PDB entry 6ERG | X-ray diffraction, 2.90 A resolution | chains B and H of the 5 polymer chains in the assembly

[Chain B]
Molecule: X-ray repair cross-complementing protein 5
From: Homo sapiens
Notes: EC 3.6.4.-
UniProt: P13010 (XRCC5_HUMAN); numbering as in UniProt (aligned over 2-555)
Sequence (572 residues; each row starts with the number of its first residue; numbers below 1 keep their minus sign (Met-16 is residue -16)):
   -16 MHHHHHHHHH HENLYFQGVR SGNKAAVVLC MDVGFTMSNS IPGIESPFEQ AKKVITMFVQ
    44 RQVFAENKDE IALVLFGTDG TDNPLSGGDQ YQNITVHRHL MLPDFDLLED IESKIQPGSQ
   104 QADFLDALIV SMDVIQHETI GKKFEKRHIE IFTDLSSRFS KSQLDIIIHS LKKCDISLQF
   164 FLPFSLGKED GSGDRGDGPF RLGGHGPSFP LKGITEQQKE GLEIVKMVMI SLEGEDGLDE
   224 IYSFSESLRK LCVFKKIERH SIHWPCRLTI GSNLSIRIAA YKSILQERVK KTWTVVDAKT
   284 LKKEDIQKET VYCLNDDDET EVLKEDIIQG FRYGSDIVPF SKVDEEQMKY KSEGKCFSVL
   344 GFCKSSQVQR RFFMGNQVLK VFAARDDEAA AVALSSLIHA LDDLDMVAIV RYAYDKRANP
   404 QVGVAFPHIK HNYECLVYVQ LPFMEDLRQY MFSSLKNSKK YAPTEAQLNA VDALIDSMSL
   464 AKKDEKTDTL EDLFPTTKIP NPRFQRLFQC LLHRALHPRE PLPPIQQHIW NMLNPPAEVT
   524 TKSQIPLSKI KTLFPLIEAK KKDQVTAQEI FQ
Not modelled in the structure: 171-194, 298-301, 543-555
Differences from the reference sequence: initiating methionine (-16); expression tag (-15 to 1)
UniProt features mapped onto this chain:
  - region: Leu138 to Leu165 (Leucine-zipper)
  - modified residue: Lys144 (N6-acetyllysine), Ser255 (Phosphoserine), Ser258 (Phosphoserine), Lys265 (N6-acetyllysine), Ser318 (Phosphoserine), Lys332 (N6-acetyllysine), Thr535 (Phosphothreonine)
  - cross-link (Glycyl lysine isopeptide (Lys-Gly)): Lys195 (interchain with G-Cter in SUMO2), Lys532 (interchain with G-Cter in SUMO2), Lys534 (interchain with G-Cter in SUMO2)
Reported in the primary citation:
  - mutagenesis - I112R: unchanged co-localization with Non-homologous end-joining factor 1
  - mutagenesis - I112R/E133M, E133M, Q162E: decreased co-localization with Non-homologous end-joining factor 1
  - mutagenesis - I112R/E133M: decreased localization to XLF
  - mutagenesis - I112R: decreased localization
  - mutagenesis - E133M, Q162E: unchanged localization
  - mutagenesis - I112R/E133M: decreased localization to XRCC4
  - mutagenesis - I112R: decreased binding to A-KBM
  - mutagenesis - I112R: unchanged binding to X-KBM
  - mutagenesis - E133M, Q162E: decreased binding to X-KBM
  - mutagenesis - E133M, Q162E: unchanged binding to A-KBM
  - mutagenesis - I112R, I112R/E133M, E133M: decreased growth in response to Survival

[Chain H]
Molecule: 21-nt DNA strand
Sequence (21 nucleotides; numbered 1 to 21; the number before each row is that of its first residue):
     1 GTTTTTAGTT TATTGGGCGC G

[Chain B / chain H interface]
Pairs across the interface (10; chain B residue first):
  Asn-4(B) - DT14(H)  hydrogen bond to the base
  Asn-4(B) - DG15(H)  sugar contact
  Arg3(B) - DT14(H)  base contact
  Arg271(B) - DT9(H)  salt bridge to the phosphate
  Arg271(B) - DT10(H)  base contact
  Thr275(B) - DT9(H)  phosphate contact
  Thr275(B) - DT10(H)  hydrogen bond to the phosphate
  Arg400(B) - DT14(H)  salt bridge to the phosphate
  Arg431(B) - DT5(H)  salt bridge to the phosphate
  Arg486(B) - DG8(H)  salt bridge to the phosphate
Interface residues without a listed pair, chain B (8 interface residues in all): Trp276
Interface residues without a listed pair, chain H (7 interface residues in all): DT13

[In short]
8 residues of chain B and 7 residues of chain H are in contact; the contacts include 2 hydrogen bonds and 4
salt bridges. Polar pairs include Asn-4(B)-DT14(H), Thr275(B)-DT10(H) and Arg271(B)-DT9(H). From the paper:
I112R/E133M, E133M and Q162E of chain B reduce co-localization with Non-homologous end-joining factor 1;
I112R, I112R/E133M and E133M of chain B reduce growth in response to Survival.
Here chain B is X-ray repair cross-complementing protein 5 (Homo sapiens) and chain H is a 21-nt DNA strand.
Entry 6ERG (Complex of XLF and heterodimer Ku bound to DNA) was determined by X-ray diffraction together with
6ERF and 6ERH from the same study.
